6DB8 - chains H and L of the 3 polymer chains in the assembly; structure by X-ray diffraction, 1.87 A resolution.

== Chain H ==
Name: Fab-Heavy chain
From: synthetic construct
Notes: antibody fragment or engineered binder
Sequence (232 residues; each row starts with the number of its first residue):
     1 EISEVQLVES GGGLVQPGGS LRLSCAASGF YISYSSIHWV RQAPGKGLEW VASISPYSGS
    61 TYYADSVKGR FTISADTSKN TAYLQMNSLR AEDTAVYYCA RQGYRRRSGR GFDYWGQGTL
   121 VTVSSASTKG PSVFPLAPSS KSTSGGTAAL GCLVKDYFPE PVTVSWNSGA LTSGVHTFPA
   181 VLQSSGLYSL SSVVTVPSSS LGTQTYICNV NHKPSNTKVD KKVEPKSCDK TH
Not modelled in the structure: 1, 142-144, 229-232
Disulfide bonds: Cys-25/Cys-99, Cys-152/Cys-208

== Chain L ==
Name: Fab-Light chain
From: synthetic construct
Notes: antibody fragment or engineered binder
Sequence (212 residues; numbered 2 to 213; the number before each row is that of its first residue):
     2 DIQMTQSPSS LSASVGDRVT ITCRASQSVS SAVAWYQQKP GKAPKLLIYS ASSLYSGVPS
    62 RFSGSRSGTD FTLTISSLQP EDFATYYCQQ SYSFPSTFGQ GTKVEIKRTV AAPSVFIFPP
   122 SDEQLKSGTA SVVCLLNNFY PREAKVQWKV DNALQSGNSQ ESVTEQDSKD STYSLSSTLT
   182 LSKADYEKHK VYACEVTHQG LSSPVTKSFN RG
Disulfide bonds: Cys-24/Cys-89, Cys-135/Cys-195

== Interface between chain H and chain L ==
Contacting residue pairs (70; chain H residue first):
  Val-40(H) / Phe-99(L)  hydrophobic
  Gln-42(H) / Gln-39(L)  hydrogen bond
  Gln-42(H) / Tyr-88(L)  hydrogen bond
  Lys-46(H) / Tyr-88(L)
  Gly-47(H) / Tyr-88(L)
  Leu-48(H) / Gln-39(L)
  Leu-48(H) / Pro-45(L)  hydrophobic
  Leu-48(H) / Tyr-88(L)  hydrophobic
  Leu-48(H) / Phe-99(L)
  Trp-50(H) / Phe-95(L)  hydrophobic
  Trp-50(H) / Pro-96(L)  hydrophobic
  Trp-50(H) / Ser-97(L)
  Trp-50(H) / Phe-99(L)
  Ser-53(H) / Phe-95(L)
  Tyr-62(H) / Phe-95(L)  hydrophobic
  Tyr-63(H) / Pro-96(L)
  Asp-65(H) / Asp-2(L)
  Tyr-98(H) / Gln-39(L)
  Tyr-98(H) / Gly-42(L)
  Tyr-98(H) / Lys-43(L)  hydrogen bond (side chain-backbone)
  Tyr-98(H) / Ala-44(L)  hydrophobic
  Arg-107(H) / Tyr-50(L)  hydrogen bond (backbone-side chain)
  Arg-107(H) / Tyr-56(L)  hydrogen bond
  Arg-107(H) / Ser-57(L)
  Ser-108(H) / Tyr-50(L)
  Ser-108(H) / Tyr-56(L)
  Gly-109(H) / Tyr-50(L)
  Gly-109(H) / Ser-51(L)
  Arg-110(H) / Ser-92(L)  hydrogen bond (side chain-backbone)
  Gly-111(H) / Tyr-37(L)
  Phe-112(H) / Tyr-37(L)  hydrogen bond (backbone-side chain)
  Phe-112(H) / Leu-47(L)
  Phe-112(H) / Gln-90(L)
  Asp-113(H) / Tyr-56(L)
  Trp-115(H) / Tyr-37(L)  hydrophobic
  Trp-115(H) / Ala-44(L)  hydrophobic
  Trp-115(H) / Pro-45(L)  hydrogen bond (side chain-backbone)
  Gly-116(H) / Ala-44(L)
  Phe-134(H) / Ser-122(L)
  Phe-134(H) / Gln-125(L)
  Pro-135(H) / Ser-122(L)
  Pro-135(H) / Glu-124(L)
  Leu-136(H) / Phe-119(L)  hydrophobic
  Leu-136(H) / Val-134(L)  hydrophobic
  Ala-137(H) / Phe-119(L)
  Lys-141(H) / Lys-208(L)
  Ala-149(H) / Phe-117(L)  hydrophobic
  Ala-149(H) / Phe-119(L)
  Leu-153(H) / Ser-132(L)
  Lys-155(H) / Gln-125(L)
  Lys-155(H) / Ser-132(L)
  His-176(H) / Asn-138(L)
  His-176(H) / Asn-139(L)  hydrogen bond
  His-176(H) / Ser-175(L)  hydrogen bond
  Phe-178(H) / Leu-136(L)  hydrophobic
  Phe-178(H) / Ser-163(L)
  Phe-178(H) / Thr-165(L)
  Phe-178(H) / Ser-175(L)
  Phe-178(H) / Leu-176(L)
  Phe-178(H) / Ser-177(L)
  Pro-179(H) / Ser-163(L)  hydrogen bond (backbone-side chain)
  Pro-179(H) / Val-164(L)
  Val-181(H) / Gln-161(L)
  Leu-182(H) / Gln-161(L)  hydrogen bond (backbone-side chain)
  Gln-183(H) / Gln-161(L)
  Ser-191(H) / Ser-177(L)
  Val-193(H) / Leu-136(L)  hydrophobic
  Thr-195(H) / Asn-138(L)
  Lys-221(H) / Glu-124(L)  salt bridge
  Lys-226(H) / Asp-123(L)  salt bridge
Interface residues without a listed pair, chain H (47 interface residues in all): His-38, Glu-49, Ala-64, Val-133, Thr-147, Ala-148, Leu-150, Thr-177
Interface residues without a listed pair, chain L (43 interface residues in all): Ala-35, Tyr-93, Gln-101, Thr-130, Glu-162

== Summary ==
Chain H and chain L form an interface of 47 and 43 residues respectively, with 12 hydrogen bonds and 2 salt
bridges. Polar contacts include Lys-221(H)/Glu-124(L), Lys-226(H)/Asp-123(L) and Gln-42(H)/Gln-39(L).
Here chain H is Fab-Heavy chain and chain L is Fab-Light chain, both from synthetic construct. Entry 6DB8
(Structural basis for promiscuous binding and activation of fluorogenic dyes by DIR2s RNA aptamer) was
determined by X-ray diffraction together with 6DB9 from the same study.
